Entry 1N73 (X-ray diffraction, 2.90 A resolution); this record covers chains E and J of the 10 polymer chains in the assembly.

Chain E:
Molecule: Fibrin beta chain
Organism: Petromyzon marinus
UniProtKB: P02678 (FIBB_PETMA); residues 157-479 here correspond to UniProt positions 155-477 (UniProt number = residue number - 2)
Chain sequence (323 residues; each row starts with the number of its first residue):
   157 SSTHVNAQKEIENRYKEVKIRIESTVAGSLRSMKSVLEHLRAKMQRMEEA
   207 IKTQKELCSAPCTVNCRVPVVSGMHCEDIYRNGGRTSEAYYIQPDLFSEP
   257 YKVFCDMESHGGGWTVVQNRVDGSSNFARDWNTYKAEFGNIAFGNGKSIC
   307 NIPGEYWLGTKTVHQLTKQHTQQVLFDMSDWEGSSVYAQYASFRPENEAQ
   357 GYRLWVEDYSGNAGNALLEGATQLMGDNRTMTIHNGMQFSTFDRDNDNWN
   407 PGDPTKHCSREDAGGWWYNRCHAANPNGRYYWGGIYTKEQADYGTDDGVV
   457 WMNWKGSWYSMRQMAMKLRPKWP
Not modelled in the structure: 157-162, 478-479
Cystine bridges: C222-C306, C232-C261, C414-C427
Covalent attachments: N-acetylglucosamine (NAG) linked to N384
Metal / ion sites: Ca2+: D401, D403, W405, N406, K412

Chain J:
Molecule: peptide ligand: Gly-his-Arg-Pro-amide
Chain sequence (4 residues; each row starts with the number of its first residue):
     1 GHRP

Interface between chain E and chain J:
Residue-residue contacts - 19 pairs, chain E then chain J:
  L380(E) - H2(J)
  N384(E) - H2(J)
  M387(E) - H2(J)
  M387(E) - R3(J)
  T388(E) - G1(J)
  T388(E) - H2(J)
  W405(E) - R3(J)
  E417(E) - R3(J)  salt bridge
  D418(E) - R3(J)  salt bridge
  R426(E) - R3(J)
  R426(E) - P4(J)
  C427(E) - G1(J)
  C427(E) - R3(J)  hydrogen bond
  H428(E) - G1(J)  hydrogen bond (backbone-backbone)
  H428(E) - H2(J)
  T451(E) - R3(J)
  D452(E) - G1(J)  hydrogen bond (side chain-backbone)
  M458(E) - G1(J)
  S463(E) - G1(J)

Overview:
The interface between chain E and chain J involves 14 residues on one side and 4 on the other; the contacts
include 3 hydrogen bonds and 2 salt bridges. Polar contacts include E417(E)-R3(J), D418(E)-R3(J) and
C427(E)-R3(J). Covalently linked N-acetylglucosamine: at N384(E).
Here chain E is Fibrin beta chain (Petromyzon marinus) and chain J is peptide ligand: Gly-his-Arg-Pro-amide.
Entry 1N73 (Fibrin D-Dimer, Lamprey complexed with the PEPTIDE LIGAND: GLY-HIS-ARG-PRO-AMIDE) was determined
by X-ray diffraction (same publication as 1N86 and 1N8E).
